7PBC - chains CCC and BBB of the 5 polymer chains in the assembly; structure by X-ray diffraction, 2.04 A resolution.

[Chain CCC]
Name: MHC class I antigen
From: Homo sapiens
UniProtKB: Q861F7 (Q861F7_HUMAN); residues 2-277 here correspond to UniProt positions 1-276 (UniProt number = residue number - 1)
Sequence (277 residues; each row starts with the number of its first residue):
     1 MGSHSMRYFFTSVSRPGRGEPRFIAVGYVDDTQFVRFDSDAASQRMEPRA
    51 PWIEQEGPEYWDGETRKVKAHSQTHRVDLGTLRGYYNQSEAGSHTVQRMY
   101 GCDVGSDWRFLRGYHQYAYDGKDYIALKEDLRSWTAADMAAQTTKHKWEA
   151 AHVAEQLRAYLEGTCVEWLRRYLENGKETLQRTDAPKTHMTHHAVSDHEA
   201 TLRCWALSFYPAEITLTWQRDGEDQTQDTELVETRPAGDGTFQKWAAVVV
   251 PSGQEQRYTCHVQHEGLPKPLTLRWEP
Not modelled in the structure: 1
Sequence notes: initiating methionine (1)
Disulfide bonds: Cys102-Cys165, Cys204-Cys260

[Chain BBB]
Name: T-cell receptor (TRBV/TRBC)
From: Homo sapiens
Sequence (241 residues; numbered 1 to 241; the number before each row is that of its first residue):
     1 MNAGVTQTPKFRVLKTGQSMTLLCAQDMNHDYMYWYRQDPGMGLRLIHYS
    51 VGEGTTAKGEVPDGYNVSRLKKQNFLLGLESAAPSQTSVYFCASSFTDTQ
   101 YFGPGTRLTVLEDLKNVFPPEVAVFEPSEAEISHTQKATLVCLATGFYPD
   151 HVELSWWVNGKEVHSGVCTDPQPLKEQPALNDSRYALSSRLRVSATFWQD
   201 PRNHFRCQVQFYGLSENDEWTQDRAKPVTQIVSAEAWGRAD
Not modelled in the structure: 241
Disulfide bonds: Cys24-Cys92, Cys142-Cys207

[How chain CCC and chain BBB interact]
Pairs across the interface - 6 pairs, chain CCC then chain BBB:
  Gln73(CCC) - Val51(BBB)
  Lys147(CCC) - Phe96(BBB)
  Trp148(CCC) - Phe96(BBB)
  Ala151(CCC) - Phe96(BBB)  hydrophobic
  Val153(CCC) - Thr97(BBB)
  Gln156(CCC) - Asp98(BBB)  hydrogen bond
Interface residues without a listed pair, chain CCC (7 interface residues in all): Thr74
Interface residues without a listed pair, chain BBB (6 interface residues in all): Asn29, Tyr32
The authors on this interface:
  - specific contacts: Gln156(CCC)-Asp98(BBB)
  - interface residues, chain BBB: Lys72(BBB)

[In short]
7 residues of chain CCC face 6 of chain BBB across their interface, with 1 hydrogen bond. Its one
hydrogen-bonded contact is Gln156(CCC)-Asp98(BBB). The paper describes a contact between Gln156(CCC) and
Asp98(BBB). The paper reports the interface residue Lys72(BBB).
Chain CCC is MHC class I antigen and chain BBB is T-cell receptor (TRBV/TRBC), both from Homo sapiens; the
structure, Crystal structure of engineered TCR (796) complexed to HLA-A*02:01 presenting MAGE-A10 9-mer
peptide, was determined by X-ray diffraction, deposited together with 7PDW, 7PDX and 7QPJ.
